PDB entry 8IY9 | electron microscopy, 3.37 A resolution | chains A and B of the 5 polymer chains in the assembly

== Chain A ==
Protein: Guanine nucleotide-binding protein G(o) subunit alpha
Organism: Homo sapiens
Reference sequence: P09471 (GNAO_HUMAN); numbering as in UniProt; present here: 6-55, 182-230, 241-354
Sequence (240 residues; each row starts with the number of its first residue; note: 126 numbers in that range are skipped by the numbering (no residue carries them; nothing is unmodelled there); numbers below 1 keep their minus sign (Met-11 is residue -11)):
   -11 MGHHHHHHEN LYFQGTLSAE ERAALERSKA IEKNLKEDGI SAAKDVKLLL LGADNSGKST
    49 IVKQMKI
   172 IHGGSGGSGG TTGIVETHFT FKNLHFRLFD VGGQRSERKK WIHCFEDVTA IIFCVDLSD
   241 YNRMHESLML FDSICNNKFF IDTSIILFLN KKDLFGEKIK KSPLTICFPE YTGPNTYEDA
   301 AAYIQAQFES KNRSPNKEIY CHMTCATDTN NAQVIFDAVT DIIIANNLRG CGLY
Disordered / not traced: -11 to 5, 172-182, 241-244
Construct notes: initiating methionine (-11); expression tag (-10 to 5); engineered mutation Asp42 (Gly in P09471), Asn43 (Glu in P09471), Asp227 (Ala in P09471), Asp230 (Gly in P09471), Ala332 (Ile in P09471), Ile335 (Val in P09471); linker (172-181)

== Chain B ==
Protein: Guanine nucleotide-binding protein G(I)/G(S)/G(T) subunit beta-1
Organism: Homo sapiens
Reference sequence: P62873 (GBB1_HUMAN); residues 3-340 here = UniProt positions 3-340
Sequence (350 residues; numbered -9 to 340; the number before each row is that of its first residue; numbers below 1 keep their minus sign (Met-9 is residue -9)):
    -9 MHHHHHHGSS GSELDQLRQE AEQLKNQIRD ARKACADATL SQITNNIDPV GRIQMRTRRT
    51 LRGHLAKIYA MHWGTDSRLL VSASQDGKLI IWDSYTTNKV HAIPLRSSWV MTCAYAPSGN
   111 YVACGGLDNI CSIYNLKTRE GNVRVSRELA GHTGYLSCCR FLDDNQIVTS SGDTTCALWD
   171 IETGQQTTTF TGHTGDVMSL SLAPDTRLFV SGACDASAKL WDVREGMCRQ TFTGHESDIN
   231 AICFFPNGNA FATGSDDATC RLFDLRADQE LMTYSHDNII CGITSVSFSK SGRLLLAGYD
   291 DFNCNVWDAL KADRAGVLAG HDNRVSCLGV TDDGMAVATG SWDSFLKIWN
Disordered / not traced: -9 to 2
Construct notes: initiating methionine (-9); expression tag (-8 to 2)

== Chain A / chain B interface ==
Pairs across the interface (40; chain A residue first):
  Leu13(A) with Asn88(B)
  Arg15(A) with Val90(B), hydrogen bond (side chain-backbone); His91(B)
  Ser16(A) with Asn88(B), hydrogen bond; Lys89(B)
  Ile19(A) with Lys89(B)
  Glu20(A) with Lys89(B)
  Leu23(A) with Gly53(B); Ala92(B), hydrophobic
  Asp26(A) with Lys78(B), salt bridge
  Gly27(A) with Leu55(B)
  Thr183(A) with Asn119(B), hydrogen bond
  Gly184(A) with Leu117(B); Asn119(B), hydrogen bond (backbone-side chain)
  Ile185(A) with Trp99(B); Leu117(B); Asp118(B)
  Phe200(A) with Trp99(B)
  Gln205(A) with Leu117(B), hydrogen bond (side chain-backbone); Tyr145(B)
  Ser207(A) with Tyr145(B); Gly162(B)
  Glu208(A) with Cys204(B)
  Lys211(A) with Met101(B); Tyr145(B); Cys204(B); Asp228(B); Asn230(B), hydrogen bond
  Trp212(A) with Leu117(B), hydrophobic; Tyr145(B)
  His214(A) with Lys57(B), hydrogen bond (backbone-side chain); Tyr59(B), hydrogen bond (backbone-side chain); Trp332(B)
  Cys215(A) with Tyr59(B); Gln75(B); Trp99(B); Leu117(B), hydrophobic
  Phe216(A) with Leu117(B), hydrophobic
  Glu217(A) with Lys57(B), salt bridge
  Asp218(A) with Gln75(B), hydrogen bond
Also at the interface, not in a pair above, chain A (23 interface residues in all): Arg206
Also at the interface, not in a pair above, chain B (26 interface residues in all): His142, Thr143, Gly144, Asp186

== In short ==
Chain A and chain B form an interface of 23 and 26 residues respectively; the contacts include 9 hydrogen
bonds and 2 salt bridges. Polar contacts include Asp26(A)-Lys78(B), Glu217(A)-Lys57(B) and Arg15(A)-Val90(B).
Chain A is Guanine nucleotide-binding protein G(o) subunit alpha and chain B is Guanine nucleotide-binding
protein G(I)/G(S)/G(T) subunit beta-1, both from Homo sapiens; the structure, Structure of Niacin-GPR109A-G
protein complex, was determined by electron microscopy (same publication as 8IYH, 8IYW, 8JER and 8JHN).
